4PRI - chains A and B of the 5 polymer chains in the assembly; structure by X-ray diffraction, 2.40 A resolution.

== Chain A ==
Molecule: MHC class I antigen
Source organism: Homo sapiens
Reference sequence: C5MK56 (C5MK56_HUMAN); residues 1-276 here correspond to UniProt positions 25-300 (UniProt number = residue number + 24)
Chain sequence (276 residues; each row starts with the number of its first residue):
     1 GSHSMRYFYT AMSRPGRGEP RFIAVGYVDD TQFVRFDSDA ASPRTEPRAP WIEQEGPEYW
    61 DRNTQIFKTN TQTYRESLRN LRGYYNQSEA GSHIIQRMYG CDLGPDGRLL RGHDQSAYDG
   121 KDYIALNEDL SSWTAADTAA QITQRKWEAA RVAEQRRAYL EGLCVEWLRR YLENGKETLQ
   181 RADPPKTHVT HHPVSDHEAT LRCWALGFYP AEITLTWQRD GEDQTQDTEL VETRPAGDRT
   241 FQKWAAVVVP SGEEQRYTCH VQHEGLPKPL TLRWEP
Disulfide bonds: C101-C164, C203-C259
What the authors report for this chain:
  - contacts within the chain: R97-R156

== Chain B ==
Molecule: Beta-2-microglobulin
Source organism: Homo sapiens
Reference sequence: P61769 (B2MG_HUMAN); residues 1-99 here correspond to UniProt positions 21-119 (UniProt number = residue number + 20)
Chain sequence (99 residues; each row starts with the number of its first residue):
     1 IQRTPKIQVY SRHPAENGKS NFLNCYVSGF HPSDIEVDLL KNGERIEKVE HSDLSFSKDW
    61 SFYLLYYTEF TPTEKDEYAC RVNHVTLSQP KIVKWDRDM
Disulfide bonds: C25-C80
UniProt features mapped onto this chain:
  - modified residue: Q2 (Pyrrolidone carboxylic acid)
  - glycosylation: I1 (N-linked (Glc) (glycation) isoleucine), K19 (N-linked (Glc) (glycation) lysine), K41 (N-linked (Glc) (glycation) lysine), K48 (N-linked (Glc) (glycation) lysine), K58 (N-linked (Glc) (glycation) lysine), K91 (N-linked (Glc) (glycation) lysine), K94 (N-linked (Glc) (glycation) lysine)

== How chain A and chain B interact ==
Residue-residue contacts (57):
  F8(A) - S55(B)
  F8(A) - F56(B)  hydrophobic
  Y9(A) - F56(B)
  T10(A) - F56(B)
  T10(A) - F62(B)
  M12(A) - S33(B)
  V25(A) - D53(B)
  V25(A) - L54(B)
  V25(A) - S55(B)
  Y27(A) - S55(B)
  Y27(A) - Y63(B)  hydrogen bond
  Q32(A) - D53(B)
  R35(A) - D53(B)  salt bridge
  R48(A) - D53(B)  salt bridge
  I94(A) - P32(B)  hydrophobic
  I94(A) - S33(B)
  Q96(A) - H31(B)  hydrogen bond
  Q96(A) - F56(B)
  Q96(A) - W60(B)  hydrogen bond (side chain-backbone)
  Q96(A) - F62(B)
  R97(A) - F56(B)
  M98(A) - K58(B)
  M98(A) - W60(B)  hydrophobic
  Q115(A) - W60(B)
  S116(A) - W60(B)
  A117(A) - W60(B)  hydrophobic
  D119(A) - H31(B)
  G120(A) - R3(B)  hydrogen bond (backbone-side chain)
  G120(A) - H31(B)
  G120(A) - D59(B)
  G120(A) - W60(B)
  D122(A) - W60(B)  hydrogen bond
  H192(A) - D98(B)  salt bridge
  R202(A) - D98(B)  hydrogen bond (side chain-backbone)
  R202(A) - M99(B)
  W204(A) - D98(B)
  W204(A) - M99(B)
  V231(A) - Q8(B)
  E232(A) - Q8(B)  hydrogen bond (backbone-side chain)
  E232(A) - S28(B)  hydrogen bond
  T233(A) - Y26(B)
  R234(A) - Q8(B)  hydrogen bond
  R234(A) - Y10(B)
  R234(A) - Y26(B)
  R234(A) - M99(B)  hydrogen bond (side chain-backbone)
  P235(A) - Y10(B)  hydrogen bond (backbone-side chain)
  P235(A) - Y26(B)
  P235(A) - L65(B)
  A236(A) - R12(B)
  A236(A) - N24(B)
  G237(A) - R12(B)
  D238(A) - R12(B)
  D238(A) - H13(B)  salt bridge
  Q242(A) - Y10(B)
  Q242(A) - S11(B)
  Q242(A) - R12(B)
  W244(A) - M99(B)  hydrogen bond (side chain-backbone)
Other interface residues (no listed pair), chain A (33 interface residues in all): I23
Other interface residues (no listed pair), chain B (26 interface residues in all): I1, S57

== In short ==
The interface between chain A and chain B involves 33 residues on one side and 26 on the other; the contacts
include 12 hydrogen bonds and 4 salt bridges. Among the polar pairs are R35(A)-D53(B), R48(A)-D53(B) and
H192(A)-D98(B). From the paper: contacts within the chain involving R156(A) and R97(A).
Here chain A is MHC class I antigen and chain B is Beta-2-microglobulin, both from Homo sapiens. Entry 4PRI
(Crystal structure of TK3 TCR-HLA-B*35:08-HPVG complex) was determined by X-ray diffraction together with
4PR5, 4PRA, 4PRB, 4PRD, 4PRE, 4PRH, 4PRN and 4PRP from the same study.
